8WY5 - chains B and C of the 8 polymer chains in the assembly; structure by electron microscopy, 3.12 A resolution.

Chain B (and C):
Protein: Endonuclease GajA
From: Bacillus cereus VD045
Notes: EC 3.1.-.-; chain C of this document is another copy of the same molecule, construct and numbering; everything in this record applies to it too
UniProtKB: J8H9C1 (GAJA_BACC6); numbering as in UniProt (aligned over 1-578)
Amino-acid sequence (578 residues; row label = number of the first residue in the row):
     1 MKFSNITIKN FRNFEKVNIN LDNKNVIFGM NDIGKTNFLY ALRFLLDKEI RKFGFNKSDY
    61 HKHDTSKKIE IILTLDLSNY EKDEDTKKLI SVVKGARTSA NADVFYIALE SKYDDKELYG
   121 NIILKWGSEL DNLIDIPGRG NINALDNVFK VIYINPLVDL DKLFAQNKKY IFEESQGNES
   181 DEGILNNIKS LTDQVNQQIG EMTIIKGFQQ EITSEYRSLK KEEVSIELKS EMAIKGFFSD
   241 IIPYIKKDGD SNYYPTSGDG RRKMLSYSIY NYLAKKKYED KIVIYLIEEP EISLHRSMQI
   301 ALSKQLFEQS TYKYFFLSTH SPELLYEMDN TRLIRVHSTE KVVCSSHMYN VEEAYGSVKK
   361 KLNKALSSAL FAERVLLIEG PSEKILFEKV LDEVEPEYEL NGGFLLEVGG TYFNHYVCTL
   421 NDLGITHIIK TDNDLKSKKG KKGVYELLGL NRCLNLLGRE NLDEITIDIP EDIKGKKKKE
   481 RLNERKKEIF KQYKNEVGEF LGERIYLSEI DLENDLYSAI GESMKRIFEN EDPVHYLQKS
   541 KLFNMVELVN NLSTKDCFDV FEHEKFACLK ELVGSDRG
Disordered / not traced: 157-280, 352-357, 576-578 (chain C: 157-280, 352-362, 576-578)
Curated features (UniProtKB/Swiss-Prot):
  - binding site (ATP): Asp32 to Thr36
  - binding site (a divalent metal cation): Glu379, Glu383, Asp463, Glu464, Glu513
  - site (Interaction with GajB): Lys94, Arg97
  - mutagenesis: Lys35 (K35A: Retains endonuclease activity), His320 (H320A: Retains endonuclease activity, ATP only partially inhibits endonuclease activity), Glu379 (E379A: Loss of endonuclease activity), Asp511 (D511A: Loss of endonuclease activity), Lys541 (K541A: Loss of endonuclease activity)
Metal / ion sites: Ca2+: Glu379, Asp432 (shared with 1 residue of chain F)

How chain B and chain C interact:
Pairs across the interface (27; chain B residue first):
  Lys48(B) - Tyr119(C)
  Arg51(B) - Asn141(C)  hydrogen bond (backbone-side chain)
  Lys52(B) - Lys52(C)
  Lys52(B) - Phe53(C)
  Phe53(B) - Lys52(C)
  Phe53(B) - Phe53(C)  hydrophobic
  Tyr119(B) - Lys48(C)
  Tyr119(B) - Asn141(C)
  Tyr119(B) - Ile142(C)  hydrophobic
  Asn121(B) - Gly140(C)
  Asn121(B) - Asn141(C)  hydrogen bond (side chain-backbone)
  Asn121(B) - Ile142(C)
  Ile122(B) - Gly140(C)
  Ile122(B) - Asn141(C)
  Ile123(B) - Arg139(C)
  Lys125(B) - Arg139(C)
  Asp135(B) - Arg139(C)  salt bridge
  Arg139(B) - Ile123(C)
  Arg139(B) - Asp135(C)  salt bridge
  Gly140(B) - Asn121(C)
  Gly140(B) - Ile122(C)
  Asn141(B) - Arg51(C)  hydrogen bond (side chain-backbone)
  Asn141(B) - Tyr119(C)
  Asn141(B) - Asn121(C)  hydrogen bond (backbone-side chain)
  Asn141(B) - Ile122(C)
  Ile142(B) - Tyr119(C)  hydrophobic
  Ile142(B) - Asn121(C)
Other interface residues (no listed pair), chain B (15 interface residues in all): Glu117
Other interface residues (no listed pair), chain C (15 interface residues in all): Gly54, Lys281

Overview:
Chain B and chain C each contribute 15 residues to their interface; the contacts include 4 hydrogen bonds and
2 salt bridges. Polar contacts include Asp135(B)-Arg139(C), Arg51(B)-Asn141(C) and Asn121(B)-Asn141(C).
Chain B and chain C are both Endonuclease GajA (Bacillus cereus VD045); the structure, Structure of Gabija
GajA in complex with DNA, was determined by electron microscopy, deposited together with 8JQB, 8JQC, 8X51 and
8X5N.
